PDB entry 8OES | electron microscopy, 3.00 A resolution | chains B and J of the 14 polymer chains in the assembly

# Chain B
Molecule: Mucin-5B
Organism: Homo sapiens
UniProtKB: Q9HC84 (MUC5B_HUMAN); residue numbers follow UniProt; this construct covers 26-1252
Chain sequence (1227 residues; numbered 26 to 1252; the number before each row is that of its first residue):
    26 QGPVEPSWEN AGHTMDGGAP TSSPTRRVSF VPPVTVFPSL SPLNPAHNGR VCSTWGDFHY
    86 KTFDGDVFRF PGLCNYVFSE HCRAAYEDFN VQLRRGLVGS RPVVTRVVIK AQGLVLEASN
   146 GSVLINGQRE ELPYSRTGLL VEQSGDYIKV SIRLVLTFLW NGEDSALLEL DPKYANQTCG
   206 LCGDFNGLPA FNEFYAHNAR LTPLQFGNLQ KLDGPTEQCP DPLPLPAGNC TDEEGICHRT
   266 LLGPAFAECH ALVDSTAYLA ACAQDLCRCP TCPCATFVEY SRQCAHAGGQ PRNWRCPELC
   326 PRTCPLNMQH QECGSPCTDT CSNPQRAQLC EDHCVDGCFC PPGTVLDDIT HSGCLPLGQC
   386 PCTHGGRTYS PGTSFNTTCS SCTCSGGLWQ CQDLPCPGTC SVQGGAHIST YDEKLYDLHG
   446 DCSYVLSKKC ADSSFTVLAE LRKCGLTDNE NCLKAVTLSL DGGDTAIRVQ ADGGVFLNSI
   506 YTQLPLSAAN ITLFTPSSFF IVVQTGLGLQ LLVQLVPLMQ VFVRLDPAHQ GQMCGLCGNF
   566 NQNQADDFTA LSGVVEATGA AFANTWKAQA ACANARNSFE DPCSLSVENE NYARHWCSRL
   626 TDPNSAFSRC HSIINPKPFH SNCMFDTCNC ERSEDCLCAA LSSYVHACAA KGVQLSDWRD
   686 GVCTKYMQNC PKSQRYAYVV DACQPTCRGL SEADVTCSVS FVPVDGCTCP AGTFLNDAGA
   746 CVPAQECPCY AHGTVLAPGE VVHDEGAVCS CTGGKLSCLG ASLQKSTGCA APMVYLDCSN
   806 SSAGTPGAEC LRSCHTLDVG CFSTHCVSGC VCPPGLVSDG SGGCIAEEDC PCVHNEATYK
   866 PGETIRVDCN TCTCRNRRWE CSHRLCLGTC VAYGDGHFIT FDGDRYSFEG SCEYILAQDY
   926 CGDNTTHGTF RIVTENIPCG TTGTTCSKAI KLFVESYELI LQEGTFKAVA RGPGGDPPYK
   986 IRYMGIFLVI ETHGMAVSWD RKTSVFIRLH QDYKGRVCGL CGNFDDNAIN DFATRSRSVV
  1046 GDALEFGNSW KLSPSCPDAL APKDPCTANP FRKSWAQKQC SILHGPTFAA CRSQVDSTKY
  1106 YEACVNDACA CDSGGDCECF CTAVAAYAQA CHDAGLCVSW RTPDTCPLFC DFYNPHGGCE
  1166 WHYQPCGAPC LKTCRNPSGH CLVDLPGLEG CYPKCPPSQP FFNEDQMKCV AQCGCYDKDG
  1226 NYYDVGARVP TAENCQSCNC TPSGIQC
Not modelled in the structure: 26-70, 786-792, 1236-1242
UniProt features mapped onto this chain:
  - binding site (Cu(2+)): Glu194, His311, His358
  - glycosylation (N-linked (GlcNAc...) asparagine): Asn145, Asn201, Asn254, Asn401, Asn515, Asn805, Asn929
Cystine bridges: Cys77-Cys207, Cys99-Cys244, Cys107-Cys204, Cys255-Cys292, Cys262-Cys287, Cys274-Cys309, Cys294-Cys297, Cys299-Cys325, Cys329-Cys363, Cys338-Cys359, Cys342-Cys355, Cys346-Cys385, Cys365-Cys379, Cys387-Cys409, Cys404-Cys421, Cys407-Cys416, Cys425-Cys562, Cys447-Cys597, Cys455-Cys559, Cys469-Cys477, Cys608-Cys653, Cys622-Cys648, Cys635-Cys673, Cys655-Cys661, Cys663-Cys688, Cys695-Cys732, Cys708-Cys722, Cys712-Cys752, Cys734-Cys746, Cys754-Cys776, Cys774-Cys783, Cys794-Cys835, Cys803-Cys831, Cys815-Cys826, Cys819-Cys855, Cys837-Cys849, Cys857-Cys879, Cys874-Cys891, Cys877-Cys886, Cys895-Cys1026, Cys917-Cys1061, Cys926-Cys1023, Cys944-Cys951, Cys1071-Cys1114, Cys1085-Cys1109, Cys1096-Cys1136, Cys1116-Cys1124, Cys1126-Cys1151, Cys1142-Cys1171, Cys1155-Cys1196, Cys1175-Cys1186, Cys1179-Cys1218, Cys1200-Cys1214, Cys1220-Cys1245, Cys1243-Cys1252
Glycans and other covalent adducts: N-acetylglucosamine (NAG) linked to Asn145, Asn201, Asn401, Asn515, Asn929
Metal / ion sites: Ca2+ site 1: Asp89, Asp209, Asn211, Leu213, Glu218; Ca2+ site 2: Asp437, Asn564, Asn566, Asn568, Asp571, Asp572; Ca2+ site 3: Asp907, Asn1028, Asp1030, Asn1032, Asn1035, Asp1036

# Chain J
Molecule: Mucin-5B
Organism: Homo sapiens
UniProtKB: Q9HC84 (MUC5B_HUMAN); residues 1333-1432 here = UniProt positions 1333-1432
Chain sequence (100 residues; each row starts with the number of its first residue):
  1333 CVREVCRWSS WYNGHRPEPG LGGGDFETFE NLRQRGYQVC PVLADIECRA AQLPDMPLEE
  1393 LGQQVDCDRM RGLMCANSQQ SPPLCHDYEL RVLCCEYVPC
UniProt features mapped onto this chain:
  - glycosylation: Trp1340 (C-linked (Man) tryptophan)
Cystine bridges: Cys1333-Cys1432, Cys1338-Cys1427, Cys1372-Cys1426, Cys1380-Cys1399, Cys1407-Cys1417
Metal / ion sites: Ca2+: Asn1345, His1347, Asp1357, Glu1359, Tyr1420

# Chain B / chain J interface
Residue-residue contacts (12):
  Arg467(B) - Ser1413(J)
  Lys468(B) - Ser1413(J)  hydrogen bond (backbone-side chain)
  Cys469(B) - Ser1410(J)
  Cys469(B) - Gln1411(J)  hydrogen bond (backbone-backbone)
  Gly470(B) - Ser1410(J)  hydrogen bond (backbone-backbone)
  Leu471(B) - Ser1410(J)
  Lys479(B) - Ser1413(J)
  Asp497(B) - Glu1391(J)
  Glu656(B) - Gln1411(J)
  Arg657(B) - Gln1396(J)  hydrogen bond
  Arg657(B) - Asp1398(J)  salt bridge
  Arg657(B) - Gln1411(J)
Other interface residues (no listed pair), chain J (8 interface residues in all): Leu1353, Glu1392

# In short
9 residues of chain B and 8 residues of chain J are in contact, with 4 hydrogen bonds and 1 salt bridge. Among
the polar pairs are Arg657(B)-Asp1398(J), Lys468(B)-Ser1413(J) and Arg657(B)-Gln1396(J). N-acetylglucosamine
is covalently linked to Asn145(B), Asn201(B), Asn401(B), Asn515(B) and Asn929(B).
Here chain B is Mucin-5B and chain J is Mucin-5B, both from Homo sapiens. Entry 8OES (MUC5B amino acids
26-1435 Three beads) was determined by electron microscopy.
